Entry 8WGV (electron microscopy, 2.92 A resolution); this record covers chains B and C of the 6 polymer chains in the assembly.

# Chain B (and C)
Molecule: Spike glycoprotein
From: Severe acute respiratory syndrome coronavirus 2
Notes: chain C of this document is another copy of the same molecule, construct and numbering; everything in this record applies to it too
UniProtKB: P0DTC2 (SPIKE_SARS2); aligned to UniProt positions 1-1205 over residues 4-1208 (the alignment contains insertions or deletions, so no single offset holds)
Sequence (1244 residues; numbered 4 to 1247; the number before each row is that of its first residue):
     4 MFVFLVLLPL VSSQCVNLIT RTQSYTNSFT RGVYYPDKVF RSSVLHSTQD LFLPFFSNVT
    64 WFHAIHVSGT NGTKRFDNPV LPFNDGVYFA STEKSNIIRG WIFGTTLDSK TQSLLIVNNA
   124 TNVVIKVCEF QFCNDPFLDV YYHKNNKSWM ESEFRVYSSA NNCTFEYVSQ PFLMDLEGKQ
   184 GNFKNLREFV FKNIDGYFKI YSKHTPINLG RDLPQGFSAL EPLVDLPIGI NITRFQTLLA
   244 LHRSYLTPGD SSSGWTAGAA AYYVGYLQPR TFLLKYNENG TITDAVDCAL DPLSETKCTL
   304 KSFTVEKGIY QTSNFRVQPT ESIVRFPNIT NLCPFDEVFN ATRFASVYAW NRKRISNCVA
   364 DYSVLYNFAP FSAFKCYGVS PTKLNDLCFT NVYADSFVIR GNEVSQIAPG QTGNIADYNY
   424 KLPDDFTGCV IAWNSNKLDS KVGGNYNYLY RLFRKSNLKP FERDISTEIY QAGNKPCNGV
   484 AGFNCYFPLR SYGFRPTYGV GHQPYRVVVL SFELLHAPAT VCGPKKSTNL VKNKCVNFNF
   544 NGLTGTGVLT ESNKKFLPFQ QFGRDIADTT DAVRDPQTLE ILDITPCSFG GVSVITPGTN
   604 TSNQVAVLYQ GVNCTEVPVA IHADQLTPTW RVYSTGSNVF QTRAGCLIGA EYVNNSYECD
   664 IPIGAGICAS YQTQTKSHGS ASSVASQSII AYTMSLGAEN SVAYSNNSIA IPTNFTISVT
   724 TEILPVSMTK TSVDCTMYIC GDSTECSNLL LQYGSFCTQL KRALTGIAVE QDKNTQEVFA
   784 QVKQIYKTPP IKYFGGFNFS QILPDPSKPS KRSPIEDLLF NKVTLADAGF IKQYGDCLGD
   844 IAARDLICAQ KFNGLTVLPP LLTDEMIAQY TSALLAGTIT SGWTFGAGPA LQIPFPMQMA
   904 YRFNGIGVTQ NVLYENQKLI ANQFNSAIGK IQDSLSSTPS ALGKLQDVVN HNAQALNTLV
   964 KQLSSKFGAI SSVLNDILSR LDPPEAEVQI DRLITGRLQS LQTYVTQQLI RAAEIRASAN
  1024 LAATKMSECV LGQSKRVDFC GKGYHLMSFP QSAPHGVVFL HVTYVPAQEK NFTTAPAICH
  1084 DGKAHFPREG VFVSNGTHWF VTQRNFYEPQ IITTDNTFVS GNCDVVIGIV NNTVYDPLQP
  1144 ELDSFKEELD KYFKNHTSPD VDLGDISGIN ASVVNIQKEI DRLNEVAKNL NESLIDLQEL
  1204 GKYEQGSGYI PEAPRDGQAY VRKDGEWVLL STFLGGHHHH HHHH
Disordered / not traced: 4-24, 67-80, 141-161, 173-186, 212-214, 243-262, 621-640, 677-689, 828-853, 1148-1247 (chain C: 4-24, 67-80, 141-163, 173-186, 212-214, 243-262, 621-640, 677-688, 828-853, 1148-1247)
Cystine bridges: Cys131-Cys166, Cys291-Cys301, Cys480-Cys488, Cys538-Cys590, Cys617-Cys649, Cys662-Cys671, Cys738-Cys760, Cys743-Cys749, Cys1032-Cys1043, Cys1082-Cys1126
Glycans and other covalent adducts: N-acetylglucosamine (NAG) linked to Asn61, Asn282, Asn331, Asn616, Asn657, Asn709, Asn717, Asn801, Asn1074, Asn1098, Asn1134
Differences from the reference sequence: variant Ile22 (Thr19 in P0DTC2), Ser27 (Ala in P0DTC2), Asp142 (Gly in P0DTC2), Gly213 (Val in P0DTC2), Asp339 (Gly in P0DTC2), Phe371 (Ser in P0DTC2), Pro373 (Ser in P0DTC2), Ala376 (Thr in P0DTC2), Asn405 (Asp in P0DTC2), Ser408 (Arg in P0DTC2), Asn417 (Lys in P0DTC2), Lys440 (Asn in P0DTC2), Asn477 (Ser in P0DTC2), Lys478 (Thr in P0DTC2), Ala484 (Glu in P0DTC2), Arg493 (Gln in P0DTC2), Arg498 (Gln in P0DTC2), Tyr501 (Asn in P0DTC2), His505 (Tyr in P0DTC2), Gly614 (Asp in P0DTC2), Tyr655 (His in P0DTC2), Lys679 (Asn in P0DTC2), His681 (Pro in P0DTC2), Lys764 (Asn in P0DTC2), Tyr796 (Asp in P0DTC2), His954 (Gln in P0DTC2), Lys969 (Asn in P0DTC2), Pro986 (Lys in P0DTC2), Pro987 (Val in P0DTC2); conflict Gly682 (Arg in P0DTC2), Ser683 (Arg in P0DTC2), Ser685 (Arg in P0DTC2), Pro817 (Phe in P0DTC2), Pro892 (Ala in P0DTC2), Pro899 (Ala in P0DTC2), Pro942 (Ala in P0DTC2); expression tag (1209-1247)
UniProt features mapped onto this chain:
  - glycosylation (N-linked (GlcNAc...) asparagine): Asn20 (complex), Asn125 (hybrid), Asn334 (complex), Asn606 (hybrid)

# How chain B and chain C interact
Residue-residue contacts (146):
  Tyr38(B) - Leu560(C)
  Tyr38(B) - Phe562(C)  hydrophobic
  Lys41(B) - Phe562(C)
  Lys41(B) - Gln563(C)
  Lys41(B) - Gln564(C)  hydrogen bond (backbone-backbone)
  Lys41(B) - Phe565(C)
  Val42(B) - Phe565(C)  hydrophobic
  Val42(B) - Arg567(C)
  Phe43(B) - Lys557(C)
  Phe43(B) - Lys558(C)
  Phe43(B) - Phe559(C)  hydrophobic
  Phe43(B) - Gln563(C)
  Phe43(B) - Phe565(C)  hydrogen bond (backbone-backbone)
  Phe43(B) - Gly566(C)
  Phe43(B) - Arg567(C)  hydrogen bond (backbone-backbone)
  Arg44(B) - Arg567(C)
  Arg44(B) - Asp571(C)  salt bridge
  Asn164(B) - Arg357(C)  hydrogen bond
  Cys166(B) - Arg357(C)
  Phe168(B) - Ser359(C)
  Glu224(B) - Phe562(C)
  Pro225(B) - Phe562(C)
  Asn282(B) - Lys558(C)
  Gly283(B) - Gln563(C)
  Thr284(B) - Leu560(C)
  Asp737(B) - Asn317(C)  hydrogen bond
  Met740(B) - Arg319(C)
  Met740(B) - Phe592(C)  hydrophobic
  Gln755(B) - Ser968(C)  hydrogen bond (backbone-side chain)
  Gln755(B) - Lys969(C)  hydrogen bond (backbone-backbone)
  Gln755(B) - Phe970(C)
  Tyr756(B) - Gln965(C)  hydrogen bond (backbone-side chain)
  Tyr756(B) - Ser968(C)  hydrogen bond (backbone-side chain)
  Tyr756(B) - Phe970(C)
  Tyr756(B) - Gly971(C)
  Ser758(B) - Thr961(C)
  Ser758(B) - Lys964(C)  hydrogen bond
  Ser758(B) - Gln965(C)
  Phe759(B) - Gln965(C)
  Phe759(B) - Phe970(C)  hydrophobic
  Gln762(B) - Thr961(C)
  Gln762(B) - Gln1010(C)
  Lys764(B) - Gln314(C)  hydrogen bond
  Arg765(B) - Gln957(C)  hydrogen bond
  Gln787(B) - Ala701(C)
  Gln787(B) - Asn703(C)  hydrogen bond
  Ile788(B) - Leu699(C)  hydrophobic
  Ile788(B) - Gly700(C)
  Ile788(B) - Ala701(C)  hydrogen bond (backbone-backbone)
  Ile788(B) - Glu702(C)
  Ile788(B) - Asn703(C)  hydrogen bond (backbone-backbone)
  Tyr789(B) - Asn703(C)
  Tyr789(B) - Val705(C)  hydrophobic
  Lys790(B) - Glu702(C)  salt bridge
  Lys790(B) - Asn703(C)  hydrogen bond (backbone-backbone)
  Lys790(B) - Ser704(C)
  Pro792(B) - Tyr707(C)  hydrophobic
  Tyr796(B) - Tyr707(C)
  Phe797(B) - Tyr707(C)
  Phe855(B) - Phe592(C)
  Gly857(B) - Phe592(C)
  Leu861(B) - Gln613(C)
  Pro862(B) - Ala647(C)  hydrophobic
  Pro863(B) - Ala668(C)  hydrogen bond (backbone-backbone)
  Leu864(B) - Pro665(C)  hydrophobic
  Leu864(B) - Gly667(C)
  Leu864(B) - Ala668(C)
  Leu864(B) - Gly669(C)  hydrogen bond (backbone-backbone)
  Leu864(B) - Met697(C)  hydrophobic
  Leu865(B) - Met697(C)  hydrophobic
  Thr866(B) - Arg646(C)
  Thr866(B) - Ala668(C)
  Thr866(B) - Gly669(C)
  Met869(B) - Gly669(C)
  Met869(B) - Thr696(C)
  Met869(B) - Met697(C)  hydrophobic
  Met869(B) - Leu699(C)
  Gln872(B) - Leu699(C)
  Tyr873(B) - Leu699(C)  hydrophobic
  Thr883(B) - Val705(C)
  Thr883(B) - Tyr707(C)
  Trp886(B) - Tyr1047(C)
  Gly889(B) - Asp1041(C)
  Ala890(B) - Gly1046(C)
  Ala890(B) - Tyr1047(C)
  Ala890(B) - Val1068(C)
  Ala890(B) - Pro1069(C)
  Gly891(B) - Lys1045(C)
  Gly891(B) - Val1068(C)
  Pro892(B) - Pro1069(C)
  Pro892(B) - Glu1072(C)
  Ala893(B) - Val705(C)  hydrophobic
  Leu894(B) - Ala713(C)
  Leu894(B) - Pro715(C)
  Leu894(B) - Glu1072(C)
  Gln895(B) - Val705(C)
  Gln895(B) - Ala706(C)  hydrogen bond (side chain-backbone)
  Gln895(B) - Ser711(C)  hydrogen bond
  Gln895(B) - Ile712(C)
  Gln895(B) - Ala713(C)  hydrogen bond (backbone-backbone)
  Gln895(B) - Asn1074(C)  hydrogen bond
  Ile896(B) - Tyr707(C)
  Ile896(B) - Ser711(C)
  Ile896(B) - Ile712(C)  hydrophobic
  Pro897(B) - Tyr707(C)  hydrophobic
  Pro897(B) - Ser708(C)
  Pro897(B) - Asn709(C)
  Pro897(B) - Ser711(C)
  Pro897(B) - Thr1077(C)
  Phe898(B) - Tyr707(C)  hydrogen bond (backbone-side chain)
  Met900(B) - Thr1077(C)  hydrogen bond
  Met900(B) - Val1094(C)  hydrophobic
  Tyr904(B) - Val1094(C)
  Tyr904(B) - Arg1107(C)
  Asn907(B) - Arg1107(C)  hydrogen bond
  Gln913(B) - Phe1089(C)
  Gln913(B) - Pro1090(C)
  Gln913(B) - Arg1107(C)
  Asn914(B) - Phe1089(C)
  Asn914(B) - Phe1121(C)
  Asn914(B) - Ser1123(C)  hydrogen bond
  Tyr917(B) - Pro1079(C)  hydrophobic
  Tyr917(B) - Phe1089(C)  hydrophobic
  Tyr917(B) - Val1128(C)
  Tyr917(B) - Val1129(C)
  Glu918(B) - Ser1123(C)  hydrogen bond
  Glu918(B) - Val1128(C)
  Val963(B) - Ala570(C)  hydrophobic
  Lys964(B) - Ile569(C)  hydrogen bond (side chain-backbone)
  Lys964(B) - Ala570(C)
  Gln1002(B) - Gln1002(C)  hydrogen bond
  Gln1005(B) - Thr1006(C)
  Thr1009(B) - Thr1009(C)
  Leu1012(B) - Ile1013(C)  hydrophobic
  Ile1013(B) - Ile1013(C)  hydrophobic
  Arg1019(B) - Glu1017(C)  salt bridge
  Ser1030(B) - Val1040(C)
  Ser1030(B) - Asp1041(C)
  Glu1031(B) - Arg1039(C)  salt bridge
  Glu1031(B) - Val1040(C)
  Leu1034(B) - Asp1041(C)
  Gly1035(B) - Val1040(C)
  Arg1039(B) - Arg1039(C)
  Glu1111(B) - Ser1123(C)  hydrogen bond
  Leu1141(B) - Leu1141(C)  hydrophobic
  Glu1144(B) - Leu1141(C)
Interface residues without a listed pair, chain B (91 interface residues in all): Asp40, Val47, His49, Thr167, Gly757, Gln784, Lys786, Asn856, Leu858, Thr859, Ile882, Thr887, Gln920, Lys921, Asp994, Thr1027
Interface residues without a listed pair, chain C (89 interface residues in all): Cys662, Ile666, Ile670, Cys671, Asn710, His954, Ser1003, Phe1042, Ala1078, Gly1093, Ile1130

# In short
91 residues of chain B face 89 of chain C across their interface; the contacts include 30 hydrogen bonds and 4
salt bridges. Polar contacts include Arg44(B)-Asp571(C), Lys790(B)-Glu702(C) and Arg1019(B)-Glu1017(C).
Covalently linked N-acetylglucosamine: at Asn61(B), Asn282(B), Asn331(B), Asn616(B), Asn657(B) and Asn709(B)
and 5 more.
Chain B and chain C are both Spike glycoprotein (Severe acute respiratory syndrome coronavirus 2); the
structure, BA.2(S375) Spike (S6P)/hACE2 complex, was determined by electron microscopy (same publication as
8WGW).
